Entry 8VRL (electron microscopy, 3.33 A resolution); this record covers chains 4 and A of the 32 polymer chains in the assembly.

# Chain 4
Name: GTPase HflX
Organism: Mycolicibacterium smegmatis MC2 155
Reference sequence: A0QVY1 (A0QVY1_MYCS2); residue numbers follow UniProt; this construct covers 1-470
Chain sequence (470 residues; numbered 1 to 470; the number before each row is that of its first residue):
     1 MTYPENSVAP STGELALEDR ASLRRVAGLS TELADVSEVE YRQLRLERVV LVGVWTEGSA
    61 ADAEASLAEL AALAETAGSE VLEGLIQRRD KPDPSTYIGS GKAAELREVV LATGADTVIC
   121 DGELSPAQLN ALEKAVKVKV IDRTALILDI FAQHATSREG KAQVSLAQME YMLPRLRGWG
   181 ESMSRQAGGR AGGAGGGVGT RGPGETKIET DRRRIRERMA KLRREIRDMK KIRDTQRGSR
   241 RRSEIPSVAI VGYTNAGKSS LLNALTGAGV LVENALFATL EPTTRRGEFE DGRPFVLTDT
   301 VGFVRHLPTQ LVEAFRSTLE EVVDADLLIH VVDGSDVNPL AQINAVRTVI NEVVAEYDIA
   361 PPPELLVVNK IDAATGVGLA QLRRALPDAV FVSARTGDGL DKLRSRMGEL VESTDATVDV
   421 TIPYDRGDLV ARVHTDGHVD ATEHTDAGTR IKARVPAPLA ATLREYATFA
Disordered / not traced: 1-40, 467-470
Small-molecule neighbours:
  - chloramphenicol (CLM): Gly196, Gly197, Arg201, Gly202, Pro203
  - GMP-PCP (GCP; phosphomethylphosphonic acid guanylate ester): Thr254, Asn255, Ala256, Gly257, Lys258, Ser259, Ser260, Val272, Glu273, Asn274, Ala275, Leu276, Phe277, Ala278, Thr279, Val301, Asn369, Lys370, Ala373, Val392, Ser393, Ala394
What the authors report for this chain:
  - binding site for chloramphenicol: Arg201
  - conformationally variable residues (loop rearrangement): Gly199

# Chain A
Molecule: 23S ribosomal RNA
Organism: Mycolicibacterium smegmatis MC2 155
Sequence (3120 nucleotides; row label = number of the first residue in the row):
     1 UAAGUGUUUA AGGGCGCAUG GUGGAUGCCU UGGCACUGGG AGCCGAUGAA GGACGUAGGA
    61 GGCUGCGAUA AGCCUCGGGG AGCUGUCAAC CGAGCGUUGA UCCGAGGAUG UCCGAAUGGG
   121 GAAACCCGGC ACGAGUGAUG UCGUGUCACC AGGCGCUGAA UAUAUAGGCG UCUGGGGGGA
   181 ACGCGGGGAA GUGAAACAUC UCAGUACCCG UAGGAAGAGA AAACAAAAUG UGAUUCCGUG
   241 AGUAGUGGCG AGCGAAAGCG GAGGAUGGCU AAACCGUAUG CAUGUGAUAC CGGGUAGGGG
   301 UUGUGUGUGC GGGGUUGUGG GACCUAUCUU UCCGGCUCUA CCUGGCUGGA GGGCAGUGAG
   361 AAAAUGUUGU GGUUAGCGGA AAUGGCUUGG GAUGGCCUGC CGUAGACGGU GAGAGCCCGG
   421 UACGUGAAAA CCCGACGUCU GUCUUGAUGG UGUUCCCGAG UAGCAGCGGG CCCGUGGAAU
   481 CUGCUGUGAA UCUGCCGGGA CCACCCGGUA AGCCUGAAUA CUUCCCAGUG ACCGAUAGCG
   541 GAUUAGUACC GUGAGGGAAU GGUGAAAAGU ACCCCGGGAG GGGAGUGAAA GAGUACCUGA
   601 AACCGUGCGC UUACAAUCCG UCAGAGCCCU CGACGUGUCG UGGGGUGAUG GCGUGCCUUU
   661 UGAAGAAUGA GCCUGCGAGU CAGGGACAUG UCGCGAGGUU AACCCGGGUG GGGUAGCCGC
   721 AGCGAAAGCG AGUCUGAAUA GGGCGUAUCC ACACAAGAGU GUGUGGUGUA GUGGUGUGUU
   781 CUGGACCCGA AGCGGAGUGA UCUACCCAUG GCCAGGGUGA AGCGCGGGUA AGACCGCGUG
   841 GAGGCCCGAA CCCACUUAGG UUGAAGACUG AGGGGAUGAG CUGUGGGUAG GGGUGAAAGG
   901 CCAAUCAAAC UCCGUGAUAG CUGGUUCUCC CCGAAAUGCA UUUAGGUGCA GCGUCGCAUG
   961 UUUCUUGCCG GAGGUAGAGC UACUGGAUGG CCGAUGGGCC CCACAGGGUU ACUGACGUCA
  1021 GCCAAACUCC GAAUGCCGGU AAGUCCAAGA GUGCGGCAGU GAGACGGCGG GGGAUAAGCU
  1081 CCGUGCGUCG AGAGGGAAAC AGCCCAGAUC GCCGGCUAAG GCCCCUAAGC GUGUGCUAAG
  1141 UGGAAAAGGA UGUGCAGUCG CGAAGACAAC CAGGAGGUUG GCUUAGAAGC AGCCACCCUU
  1201 GAAAGAGUGC GUAAUAGCUC ACUGGUCAAG UGAUUGUGCG CCGAUAAUGU AGCGGGGCUC
  1261 AAGCACACCG CCGAAGCCGC GGCAGCCAAC GUGUUGGCUG GGUAGGGGAG CGUCCUGCAU
  1321 CCGGUGAAGC CGCCGAGUGA UCGAGUGGUG GAGGGUGUGG GAGUGAGAAU GCAGGCAUGA
  1381 GUAGCGAUUA GGCAAGUGAG AACCUUGCCC GCCGAAAGAC CAAGGGUUCC UGGGCCAGGC
  1441 CAGUCCGCCC AGGGUGAGUC GGGACCUAAG GCGAGGCCGA CAGGCGUAGU CGAUGGACAA
  1501 CGGGUUGAUA UUCCCGUACC CGUGUAUGUG CGUCCAUGAU GAAUCAGCGG UACUAACCAU
  1561 CCAAAACCAC CGUGACCGCA CCUUUCGGGG UGUGGCGUUG GUGGGGCUGC AUGGGACCUU
  1621 CGUUGGUAGU AGUCAAGCGA UGGGGUGACG CAGGAAGGUA GCCGUACCGG UCAGUGGUAA
  1681 UACCGGGGUA AGCCUGUAGG GAGUCAGAUA GGUAAAUCCG UCUGGCAUAU AUCCUGAGAG
  1741 GUGAUGCAUA GCCGAGUGAG GCGAAUUCGG UGAUCCUAUG CUGCCGAGAA AAGCCUCUAG
  1801 CGAGGACAUA CACGGCCCGU ACCCCAAACC AACACAGGUG GUCAGGUAGA GAAUACUAAG
  1861 GCGUACGAGU GAACUAUGGU UAAGGAACUC GGCAAAAUGC CCCCGUAACU UCGGGAGAAG
  1921 GGGGACCCAC AUGGCGUGUA AGCCUUUACG GCCCAAGCGU GAGUGGGUGG CACAAACCAG
  1981 UGAGAAGCGA CUGUUUACUA AAAACACAGG UCCGUGCGAA GUCGCAAGAC GAUGUAUACG
  2041 GACUGACGCC UGCCCGGUGC UGGAAGGUUA AGAGGACCCG UUAACUCCCU UUGGGGGUGA
  2101 AGCGGAGAAU UUAAGCCCCA GUAAACGGCG GUGGUAACUA UAACCAUCCU AAGGUAGCGA
  2161 AAUUCCUUGU CGGGUAAGUU CCGACCUGCA CGAAUGGCGU AACGACUUCU CAACUGUCUC
  2221 AACCAUAGAC UCGGCGAAAU UGCACUACGA GUAAAGAUGC UCGUUACGCG CGGCAGGACG
  2281 AAAAGACCCC GGGACCUUCA CUACAACUUG GUAUUGGUGC UCGAUACGGU UUGUGUAGGA
  2341 UAGGUGGGAG ACUGUGAAGC UCACACGCCA GUGUGGGUGG AGUCGUUGUU GAAAUACCAC
  2401 UCUGAUCGUA UUGGGCCUCU AACCUCGGAC CGUAUAUCCG GUUCAGGGAC AGUGCCUGGU
  2461 GGGUAGUUUA ACUGGGGCGG UUGCCUCCUA AAAUGUAACG GAGGCGCCCA AAGGUUCCCU
  2521 CAACCUGGAC GGCAAUCAGG UGUUGAGUGU AAGUGCACAA GGGAGCUUGA CUGCGAGACG
  2581 GACAUGUCGA GCAGGGACGA AAGUCGGGAC UAGUGAUCCG GCACCUCUGA GUGGAAGGGG
  2641 UGUCGCUCAA CGGAUAAAAG GUACCCCGGG GAUAACAGGC UGAUCUUCCC CAAGAGUCCA
  2701 UAUCGACGGG AUGGUUUGGC ACCUCGAUGU CGGCUCGUCG CAUCCUGGGG CUGGAGCAGG
  2761 UCCCAAGGGU UGGGCUGUUC GCCCAUUAAA GCGGCACGCG AGCUGGGUUU AGAACGUCGU
  2821 GAGACAGUUC GGUCUCUAUC CGCCGCGCGC GUCAGAAGCU UGAGGAAACC UGUCCCUAGU
  2881 ACGAGAGGAC CGGGACGGAC GAACCUCUGG UAUACCAGUU GUCCCACCAG GGGCACGGCU
  2941 GGAUAGCCAC GUUCGGACAG GAUAACCGCU GAAAGCAUCU AAGCGGGAAA CCUCUUCCAA
  3001 GACCAGGCUU CUCACCCUCU AGGAGGGAUA AGGCCCCCCG CAGACCACGG GAUUGAUAGA
  3061 CCAGACCUGG AAGCCUAGUA AUAGGUGCAG GGAACUGGCA CUAACCGGCC GAAAACUUAC
Disordered / not traced: 1
Small-molecule neighbours: chloramphenicol (CLM): G2285, A2286, A2675, C2676, A2727, U2728, G2729, U2730

# Interface between chain 4 and chain A
Contacting residue pairs (99; chain 4 residue first):
  Gln87(4) with G2133(A), phosphate contact
  Arg88(4) with G2133(A), sugar contact; A2136(A), hydrogen bond to the sugar; A2137(A), base contact
  Arg89(4) with A2137(A), hydrogen bond to the base
  Asp90(4) with A2137(A), base contact; C2138(A), phosphate contact
  Pro94(4) with U2187(A), sugar contact
  Ile98(4) with U2132(A), phosphate contact
  Gly99(4) with U2132(A), phosphate contact
  Ser100(4) with U2132(A), phosphate contact
  Gly101(4) with G2131(A), hydrogen bond to the phosphate; U2132(A), hydrogen bond to the phosphate
  Lys102(4) with U2132(A), hydrogen bond to the phosphate; G2133(A), salt bridge to the phosphate
  Glu105(4) with U2132(A), hydrogen bond to the sugar; G2133(A), phosphate contact
  Ala127(4) with C2189(A), sugar contact
  Thr156(4) with A2706(A), hydrogen bond to the sugar
  Arg158(4) with C2704(A), phosphate contact; G2705(A), salt bridge to the phosphate
  Glu159(4) with C2704(A), hydrogen bond to the sugar
  Lys161(4) with C2707(A), salt bridge to the phosphate
  Pro174(4) with C2166(A), phosphate contact; U2167(A), phosphate contact
  Arg177(4) with C2165(A), sugar contact; C2166(A), salt bridge to the phosphate
  Arg185(4) with G2477(A), base contact
  Gln186(4) with A2826(A), sugar contact
  Ala187(4) with A2826(A), base contact
  Arg190(4) with C2287(A), hydrogen bond to the sugar; C2288(A), phosphate contact; A2663(A), salt bridge to the phosphate; U2809(A), base contact; A2824(A), salt bridge to the phosphate; C2825(A), salt bridge to the phosphate
  Ala191(4) with C2287(A), hydrogen bond to the sugar; U2809(A), base contact
  Gly192(4) with C2287(A), sugar contact; A2663(A), base contact
  Gly193(4) with A2286(A), base contact; U2810(A), sugar contact
  Ala194(4) with A2286(A), base contact
  Val198(4) with C2834(A), base contact
  Gly199(4) with U2730(A), base contact
  Thr200(4) with U2730(A), base contact; U2808(A), hydrogen bond to the base; U2809(A), sugar contact; U2810(A), phosphate contact
  Arg201(4) with U2730(A), base contact
  Gly202(4) with U2730(A), hydrogen bond to the sugar
  Pro203(4) with U2730(A), hydrogen bond to the sugar
  Gly204(4) with C2731(A), sugar contact; G2807(A), base contact
  Glu205(4) with C2731(A), hydrogen bond to the sugar; G2777(A), base contact
  Ile208(4) with G2827(A), phosphate contact
  Glu209(4) with G2777(A), base contact; U2778(A), hydrogen bond to the base
  Arg212(4) with U2778(A), hydrogen bond to the base
  Arg213(4) with U2778(A), hydrogen bond to the base; U2779(A), base contact
  Arg214(4) with U2716(A), hydrogen bond to the sugar; U2717(A), sugar contact
  Arg216(4) with U2779(A), hydrogen bond to the base; C2780(A), hydrogen bond to the base
  Glu217(4) with U2779(A), base contact; C2780(A), sugar contact
  Arg218(4) with C2685(A), salt bridge to the phosphate
  Lys221(4) with U2686(A), salt bridge to the phosphate; U2687(A), salt bridge to the phosphate
  Glu225(4) with U2687(A), phosphate contact
  Lys231(4) with U2761(A), salt bridge to the phosphate
  Ile232(4) with U2703(A), sugar contact; C2704(A), sugar contact
  Thr235(4) with A2702(A), base contact; U2703(A), sugar contact
  Gln236(4) with A2695(A), base contact; G2696(A), hydrogen bond to the sugar; A2702(A), base contact; U2703(A), hydrogen bond to the base
  Ser239(4) with U2697(A), hydrogen bond to the base; G2753(A), sugar contact
  Arg240(4) with U2697(A), salt bridge to the phosphate
  Arg242(4) with G2753(A), phosphate contact; G2754(A), salt bridge to the phosphate; A2755(A), salt bridge to the phosphate
  Thr284(4) with G2696(A), phosphate contact
  Arg285(4) with A2695(A), salt bridge to the phosphate; G2696(A), salt bridge to the phosphate; U2697(A), sugar contact; C2698(A), salt bridge to the phosphate
  Arg286(4) with U2697(A), hydrogen bond to the base
  Ala431(4) with A1213(A), base contact
  His434(4) with A1185(A), hydrogen bond to the sugar
  Thr435(4) with A1185(A), base contact; A1213(A), base contact
  Pro458(4) with A2884(A), base contact
  Thr462(4) with A2884(A), sugar contact
Interface residues without a listed pair, chain 4 (74 interface residues in all): Ser95, Pro126, Ser157, Met183, Gly188, Gly189, Gly195, Gly196, Gly197, Gly238, Ile245, Glu281, Thr283, Val296, Asp428
Interface residues without a listed pair, chain A (60 interface residues in all): A1214, G2188, A2190, A2283, G2729, G2760, C2797

# In short
The interface between chain 4 and chain A involves 74 residues on one side and 60 on the other, with 25
hydrogen bonds and 17 salt bridges. Polar pairs include Arg89(4)-A2137(A), Thr200(4)-U2808(A) and
Glu209(4)-U2778(A). Chloramphenicol is bound between chain 4 and chain A. From the paper: a binding site for
chloramphenicol at Arg201(4); conformational variability at Gly199(4).
Chain 4 is GTPase HflX and chain A is 23S ribosomal RNA, both from Mycolicibacterium smegmatis MC2 155; the
structure, Structure of Mycobacterium smegmatis 50S ribosomal subunit bound to HflX and
chloramphenicol:50S-HflX-A-Clm, was determined by electron microscopy together with 8VIO, 8VK0, 8VK7, 8VKI,
8VKW, 8VPK, 8VR4 and 8VR8 from the same study.
